PDB entry 8WW9 | electron microscopy, 3.55 A resolution | chains E and F of the 16 polymer chains in the assembly

== Chain E (and F) ==
Name: Putative primase C962R
Organism: African swine fever virus
Notes: chain F of this document is another copy of the same molecule, construct and numbering; everything in this record applies to it too
UniProtKB: A0A2X0TKI6 (A0A2X0TKI6_ASF); residues 1-962 here = UniProt positions 1-962
Sequence (972 residues; numbered 1 to 972; the number before each row is that of its first residue):
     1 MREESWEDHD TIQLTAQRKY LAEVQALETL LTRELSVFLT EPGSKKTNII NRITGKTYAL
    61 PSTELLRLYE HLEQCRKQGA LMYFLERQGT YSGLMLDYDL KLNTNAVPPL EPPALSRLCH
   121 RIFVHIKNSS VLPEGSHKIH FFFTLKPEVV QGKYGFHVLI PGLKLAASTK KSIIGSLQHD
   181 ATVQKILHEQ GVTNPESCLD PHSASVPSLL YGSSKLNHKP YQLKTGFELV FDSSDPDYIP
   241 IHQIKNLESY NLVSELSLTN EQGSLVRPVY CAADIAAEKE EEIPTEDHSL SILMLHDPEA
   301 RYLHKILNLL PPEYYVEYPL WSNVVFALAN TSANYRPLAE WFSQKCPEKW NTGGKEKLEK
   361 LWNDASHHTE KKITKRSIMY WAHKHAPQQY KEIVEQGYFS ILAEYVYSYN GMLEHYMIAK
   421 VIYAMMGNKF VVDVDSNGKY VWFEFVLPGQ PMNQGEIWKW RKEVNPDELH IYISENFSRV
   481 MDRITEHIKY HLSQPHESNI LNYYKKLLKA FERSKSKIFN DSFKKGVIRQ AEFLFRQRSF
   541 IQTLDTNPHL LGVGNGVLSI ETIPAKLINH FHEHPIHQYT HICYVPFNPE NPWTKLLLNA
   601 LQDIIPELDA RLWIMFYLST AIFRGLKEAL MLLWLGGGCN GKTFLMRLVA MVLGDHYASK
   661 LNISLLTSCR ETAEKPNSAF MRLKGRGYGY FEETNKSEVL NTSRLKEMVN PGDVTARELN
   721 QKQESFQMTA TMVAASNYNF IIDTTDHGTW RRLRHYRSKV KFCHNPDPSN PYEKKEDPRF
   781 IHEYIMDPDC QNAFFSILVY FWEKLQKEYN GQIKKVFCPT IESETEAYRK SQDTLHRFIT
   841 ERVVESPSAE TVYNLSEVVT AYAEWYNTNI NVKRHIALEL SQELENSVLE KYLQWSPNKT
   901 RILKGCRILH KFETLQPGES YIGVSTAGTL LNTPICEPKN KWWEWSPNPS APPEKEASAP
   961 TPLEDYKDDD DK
Disordered / not traced: 1-10, 133-138, 270-288, 918-934, 951-972
Differences from the reference sequence: expression tag (963-972)
Small-molecule neighbours: ADP (adenosine-5'-diphosphate): Ala600, Asp603, Ile604, Gly638, Cys639, Asn640, Lys642, Thr643, Glu693, Asn737, Phe762, Lys775, Glu776, Asp777, Pro778, Arg779, Phe780, Ile781

== How chain E and chain F interact ==
Pairs across the interface - 60 pairs, chain E then chain F:
  Glu444(E) with Arg538(F), salt bridge
  Asn453(E) with Ser539(F); Gln542(F)
  Arg461(E) with Arg538(F)
  Asn465(E) with Tyr440(F)
  Asp467(E) with Tyr440(F); Phe533(F); Arg536(F), salt bridge
  His470(E) with Phe533(F)
  Ile471(E) with Tyr416(F); Leu534(F), hydrophobic
  Ser474(E) with Tyr416(F)
  Glu475(E) with Tyr416(F), hydrogen bond; Lys420(F)
  Lys515(E) with Tyr409(F)
  Ser516(E) with Met412(F); Glu414(F)
  Phe519(E) with Tyr409(F); Glu414(F); His415(F); Tyr416(F), hydrophobic; Met417(F), hydrophobic
  Asn520(E) with Glu414(F), hydrogen bond (backbone-side chain); His415(F)
  Asp521(E) with His415(F), hydrogen bond (backbone-side chain); Arg529(F), salt bridge; Gln530(F), hydrogen bond
  Lys524(E) with Gln530(F), hydrogen bond
  Cys639(E) with His747(F), hydrogen bond; Gly748(F)
  Arg647(E) with Asn710(F)
  Lys675(E) with Glu674(F)
  Ser678(E) with Lys722(F), hydrogen bond
  Met681(E) with Lys722(F)
  Glu693(E) with Lys706(F)
  Thr694(E) with Lys706(F), hydrogen bond (backbone-side chain)
  Asn695(E) with Thr702(F), hydrogen bond (backbone-side chain); Ser703(F), hydrogen bond; Lys706(F), hydrogen bond
  Leu719(E) with Arg717(F)
  Tyr738(E) with Thr744(F)
  Ile741(E) with Leu878(F), hydrophobic
  Glu776(E) with His747(F), salt bridge
  His782(E) with Leu626(F); Lys627(F), hydrogen bond (side chain-backbone); Glu628(F), hydrogen bond (side chain-backbone)
  Met786(E) with Leu626(F), hydrophobic
  Glu841(E) with Thr900(F)
  Thr868(E) with Ser856(F)
  Asn869(E) with Leu855(F); Ala877(F); Leu878(F)
  Ile870(E) with Ile876(F); Ala877(F); Leu878(F), hydrogen bond (backbone-backbone)
  Asn871(E) with Ile876(F)
  Phe912(E) with Thr851(F); Val852(F), hydrophobic; Tyr853(F); Asn854(F)
Other interface residues (no listed pair), chain E (49 interface residues in all): Pro451, Met452, Glu468, Ser478, Arg483, Glu486, Glu512, Lys517, Asp655, Ser664, Ala679, Arg682, Ser697, Arg842
Other interface residues (no listed pair), chain F (55 interface residues in all): Thr29, Arg33, Tyr405, Asn410, Gly526, Ala673, Asn701, Arg704, Leu705, Gly712, Gln723, Ser725, Arg751, His875, Glu879, Asn898

== Overview ==
The interface between chain E and chain F involves 49 residues on one side and 55 on the other, with 14
hydrogen bonds and 4 salt bridges. Polar contacts include Glu444(E)-Arg538(F), Asp467(E)-Arg536(F) and
Asp521(E)-Arg529(F). Ligands of chain E: ADP.
Chain E and chain F are both Putative primase C962R (African swine fever virus); the structure, Structure of
ADP-Form AsfvPrimPol Dodecamer, was determined by electron microscopy.
